8UGS - chains B and D of the 4 polymer chains in the assembly; structure by electron microscopy, 3.20 A resolution.

[Chain B]
Name: Rod cGMP-specific 3', 5'-cyclic phosphodiesterase subunit beta
From: Bos taurus
Notes: EC 3.1.4.35
UniProt: P23439 (PDE6B_BOVIN); residues 1-853 here = UniProt positions 1-853
Chain sequence (853 residues; row label = number of the first residue in the row):
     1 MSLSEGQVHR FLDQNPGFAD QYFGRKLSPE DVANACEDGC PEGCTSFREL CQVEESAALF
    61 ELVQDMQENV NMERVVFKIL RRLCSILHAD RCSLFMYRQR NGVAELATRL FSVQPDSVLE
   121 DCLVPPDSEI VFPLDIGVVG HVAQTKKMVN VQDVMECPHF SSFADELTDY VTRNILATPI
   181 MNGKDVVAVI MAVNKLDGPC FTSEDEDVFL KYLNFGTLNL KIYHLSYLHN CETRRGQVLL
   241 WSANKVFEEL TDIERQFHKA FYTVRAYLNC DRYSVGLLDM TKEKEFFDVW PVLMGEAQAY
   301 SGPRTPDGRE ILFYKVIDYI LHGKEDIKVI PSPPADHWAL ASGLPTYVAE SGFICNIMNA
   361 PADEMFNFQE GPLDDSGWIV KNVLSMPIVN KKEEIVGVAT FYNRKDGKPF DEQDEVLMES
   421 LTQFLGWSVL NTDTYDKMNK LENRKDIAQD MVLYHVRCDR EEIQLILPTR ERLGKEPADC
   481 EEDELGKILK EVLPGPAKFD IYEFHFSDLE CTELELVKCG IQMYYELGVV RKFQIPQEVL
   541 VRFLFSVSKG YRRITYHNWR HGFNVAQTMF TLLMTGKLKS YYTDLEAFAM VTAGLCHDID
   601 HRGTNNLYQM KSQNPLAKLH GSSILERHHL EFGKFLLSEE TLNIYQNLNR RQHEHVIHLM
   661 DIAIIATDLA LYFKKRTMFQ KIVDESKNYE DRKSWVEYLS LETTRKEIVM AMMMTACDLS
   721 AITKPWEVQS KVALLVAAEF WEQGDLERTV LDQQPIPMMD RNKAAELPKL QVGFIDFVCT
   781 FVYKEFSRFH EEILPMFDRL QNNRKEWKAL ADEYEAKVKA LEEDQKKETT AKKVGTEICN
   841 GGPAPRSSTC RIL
Disordered / not traced: 1-6, 823-853
UniProt features mapped onto this chain:
  - active site: His557 (Proton donor)
  - binding site (a divalent metal cation): His561, His597, Asp598, Asp718
  - modified residue: Ser2 (N-acetylserine), Cys850 (Cysteine methyl ester)
  - lipidation: Cys850 (S-geranylgeranyl cysteine)
Bound ions: Zn2+: His561, His597, Asp598; Mg2+: Asp598 (together with cyclic guanosine monophosphate)
Residues lining bound ligands:
  - cyclic guanosine monophosphate (PCG), molecule 1: Arg91, Cys92, Ser93, Phe95, Phe111, Ser112, Phe132, Gly137, Val138, Val139, Phe160, Ser161, Ala164, Asp165, Thr168, Tyr170, Thr172, Ile175, Met191, Val193
  - cyclic guanosine monophosphate (PCG), molecule 2: Tyr556, His557, His561, His597, Asp598, Thr667, Leu669, Asp718, Leu719, Ile722, Val736, Phe740, Met758, Gln771, Phe774
Reported in the primary citation:
  - disease-associated variants - H258N: decreased binding to Retinal rod rhodopsin-sensitive cGMP 3', 5'-cyclic phosphodiesterase subunit gamma (chain D) (citing earlier work)

[Chain D]
Name: Retinal rod rhodopsin-sensitive cGMP 3', 5'-cyclic phosphodiesterase subunit gamma
From: Bos taurus
Notes: EC 3.1.4.35
UniProt: P04972 (CNRG_BOVIN); residue numbers follow UniProt; this construct covers 1-87
Chain sequence (87 residues; numbered 1 to 87; the number before each row is that of its first residue):
     1 MNLEPPKAEI RSATRVMGGP VTPRKGPPKF KQRQTRQFKS KPPKKGVQGF GDDIPGMEGL
    61 GTDITVICPW EAFNHLELHE LAQYGII
Disordered / not traced: 1-10, 39-79, 87
UniProt features mapped onto this chain:
  - modified residue: Met1 (N-acetylmethionine)

[How chain B and chain D interact]
Contacting residue pairs (65):
  Asn101(B) with Lys29(D), hydrogen bond (side chain-backbone); Phe30(D); Lys31(D)
  Asp121(B) with Ala13(D)
  Pro125(B) with Ser12(D)
  Pro126(B) with Pro20(D)
  Asp127(B) with Gly18(D); Gly19(D), hydrogen bond (backbone-backbone); Pro20(D)
  Ser128(B) with Ser12(D); Thr14(D); Val16(D), hydrogen bond (side chain-backbone)
  Glu129(B) with Pro20(D); Val21(D), hydrogen bond (backbone-backbone)
  Ile130(B) with Thr14(D); Val16(D), hydrophobic; Val21(D), hydrophobic
  Val131(B) with Pro20(D); Val21(D); Thr22(D); Pro23(D)
  Phe132(B) with Pro23(D), hydrophobic
  Pro133(B) with Arg24(D)
  Ile136(B) with Pro23(D); Arg24(D)
  Phe163(B) with Val21(D), hydrophobic; Pro23(D), hydrophobic
  Leu167(B) with Thr14(D); Arg15(D)
  Thr168(B) with Ala13(D), hydrogen bond (side chain-backbone); Arg15(D)
  Tyr347(B) with Phe30(D), hydrophobic
  Gly352(B) with Arg33(D)
  Phe353(B) with Lys31(D); Gln32(D)
  Ile354(B) with Phe30(D); Lys31(D), hydrogen bond (backbone-backbone); Gln32(D); Arg33(D)
  Cys355(B) with Phe30(D), hydrophobic
  Met358(B) with Pro20(D), hydrophobic
  Asn359(B) with Gly19(D); Pro20(D)
  Met365(B) with Pro28(D)
  Val389(B) with Arg33(D)
  Glu393(B) with Arg33(D), salt bridge; Thr35(D)
  Glu415(B) with Lys31(D)
  Glu419(B) with Lys31(D), salt bridge; Gln34(D)
  Gln423(B) with Gln34(D), hydrogen bond (side chain-backbone)
  Trp427(B) with Phe38(D)
  Asn605(B) with Gly85(D), hydrogen bond (side chain-backbone)
  Leu669(B) with Ile86(D), hydrophobic
  Ala670(B) with Ile86(D), hydrophobic
  Phe673(B) with Leu81(D), hydrophobic
  Ile756(B) with Gln83(D)
  Met758(B) with Gln83(D); Tyr84(D), hydrophobic
  Leu770(B) with Gln83(D); Tyr84(D)
  Gly773(B) with Tyr84(D), hydrogen bond (backbone-side chain)
  Phe774(B) with Tyr84(D), hydrogen bond (backbone-side chain)
  Phe777(B) with Glu80(D); Tyr84(D), hydrophobic
Other interface residues (no listed pair), chain B (49 interface residues in all): Gly102, Phe111, Leu123, Val124, Arg235, Asn356, Ile357, Phe366, Pro387, Pro757
Other interface residues (no listed pair), chain D (30 interface residues in all): Met17, Lys25, Ala82

[Summary]
49 residues of chain B and 30 residues of chain D are in contact, with 10 hydrogen bonds and 2 salt bridges.
Among the polar pairs are Glu393(B)-Arg33(D), Glu419(B)-Lys31(D) and Asn101(B)-Lys29(D). From the paper: H258N
of chain B reduces binding to Retinal rod rhodopsin-sensitive cGMP 3', 5'-cyclic phosphodiesterase subunit
gamma (chain D).
Chain B is Rod cGMP-specific 3', 5'-cyclic phosphodiesterase subunit beta and chain D is Retinal rod
rhodopsin-sensitive cGMP 3', 5'-cyclic phosphodiesterase subunit gamma, both from Bos taurus; the structure,
Cryo-EM structure of bovine phosphodiesterase 6 bound to cGMP, was determined by electron microscopy together
with 8UFI, 8UGB and 8ULG from the same study.
